Entry 5OWP (X-ray diffraction, 1.85 A resolution); this record covers chains H and D.

== Chain H ==
Molecule: Ig heavy chain V-III region J606, Ig lambda-1 chain V region H2020
Organism: Mus musculus
UniProtKB: chimeric construct of P01801, P01726: residues 6-115 from P01801 (HVM32_MOUSE) positions 6-111 (offset varies); residues 1007-1117 from P01726 positions 19-129 (UniProt number = residue number - 988)
Chain sequence (244 residues; row label = number of the first residue in the row; note: 873 numbers in that range are skipped by the numbering (no residue carries them; nothing is unmodelled there)):
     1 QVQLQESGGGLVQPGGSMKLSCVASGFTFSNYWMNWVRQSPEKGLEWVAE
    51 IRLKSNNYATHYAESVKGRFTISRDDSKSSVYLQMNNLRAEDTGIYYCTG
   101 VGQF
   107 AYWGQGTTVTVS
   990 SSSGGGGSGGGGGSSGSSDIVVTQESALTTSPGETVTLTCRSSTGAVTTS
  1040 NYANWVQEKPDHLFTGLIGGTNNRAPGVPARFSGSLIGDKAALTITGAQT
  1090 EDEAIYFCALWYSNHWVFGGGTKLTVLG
Disordered / not traced: 990-1007
Disulfides: Cys22-Cys98, Cys1029-Cys1097
Differences from the reference sequence: expression tag (1-5); insertion (100-101); conflict Gly102 (Thr100 in P01801), Gln103 (Gly101 in P01801), Thr114 (Leu110 in P01801), Asp1008 (Gln20 in P01726), Ile1009 (Ala21 in P01726), Ser1032 (Thr44 in P01726), Ser1039 (Gly51 in P01726); linker (116-118, 990-1006)
From the paper describing this entry:
  - binding site for 2-acetamido-2-deoxy-alpha-D-galactopyranose: Trp33
  - specificity-determining residues: Trp33

== Chain D ==
Molecule: 5,6-dihydro-benzo[h]cinnolin-3-ylamine
Chain sequence (8 residues; row label = number of the first residue in the row):
     1 SAXDTRPA
Glycans and other covalent adducts: 2-acetamido-2-deoxy-alpha-D-galactopyranose (A2G) linked to Thr5
Modified / non-standard residues: 4FB ((4S)-4-fluoro-L-proline) at position 3

== Chain H / chain D interface ==
Residue-residue contacts (21):
  Asn31(H) with Arg6(D)
  Tyr32(H) with Asp4(D); Arg6(D); Pro7(D), hydrogen bond (side chain-backbone); Ala8(D)
  Trp33(H) with Ala2(D); 4FB_3(D); Asp4(D), hydrogen bond (backbone-side chain)
  Val101(H) with Ala8(D), hydrophobic
  Gln103(H) with 4FB_3(D); Asp4(D), hydrogen bond (side chain-backbone); Thr5(D)
  Tyr1041(H) with Ala2(D); 4FB_3(D); Thr5(D)
  Pro1065(H) with Ala8(D), hydrophobic
  Trp1100(H) with Ser1(D), hydrogen bond (side chain-backbone); Ala2(D); 4FB_3(D)
  Ser1102(H) with Ser1(D)
  Trp1105(H) with 4FB_3(D)
Other interface residues (no listed pair), chain H (11 interface residues in all): Gly102

== In short ==
Chain H and chain D form an interface of 11 and 8 residues respectively, with 4 hydrogen bonds. Polar pairs
include Tyr32(H)-Pro7(D), Trp33(H)-Asp4(D) and Gln103(H)-Asp4(D). Covalently linked
2-acetamido-2-deoxy-alpha-D-galactopyranose: at Thr5(D). From the paper: a binding site for
2-acetamido-2-deoxy-alpha-D-galactopyranose at Trp33(H); the specificity determinant Trp33(H).
Here chain H is Ig heavy chain V-III region J606, Ig lambda-1 chain V region H2020 (Mus musculus) and chain D
is 5,6-dihydro-benzo[h]cinnolin-3-ylamine. Entry 5OWP (Crystal structure of glycopeptide "GVTSAfPDT*RPAP" in
complex with scFv-SM3) was determined by X-ray diffraction.
